PDB entry 6SEO | X-ray diffraction, 2.55 A resolution | chains A and L

# Chain A
Molecule: Transcriptional enhancer factor TEF-3
From: Homo sapiens
Reference sequence: Q15561 (TEAD4_HUMAN), isoform Q15561-3; residues 217-434 here correspond to UniProt positions 174-391 (UniProt number = residue number - 43)
Amino-acid sequence (220 residues; each row starts with the number of its first residue):
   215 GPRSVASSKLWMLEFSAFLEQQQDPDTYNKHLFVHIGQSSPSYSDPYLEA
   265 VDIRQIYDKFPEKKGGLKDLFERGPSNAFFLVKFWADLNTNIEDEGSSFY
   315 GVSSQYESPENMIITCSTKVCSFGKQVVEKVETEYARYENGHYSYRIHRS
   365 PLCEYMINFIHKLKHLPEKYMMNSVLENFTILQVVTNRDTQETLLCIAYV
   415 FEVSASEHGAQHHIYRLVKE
Disordered / not traced: 215, 252-259, 306-310, 434
Construct notes: expression tag (215-216)
Modified positions: Lys-344 (N~6~-tetradecanoyl-L-lysine; MYK)
From the paper describing this entry:
  - mutagenesis - V389A (0.94 kcal/mol): decreased binding to FAM181B157-237
  - mutagenesis - D272A: decreased binding to FAM181B
  - mutagenesis - D272A: decreased binding to FAM181A

# Chain L
Molecule: Protein FAM181B
From: Homo sapiens
Reference sequence: A6NEQ2 (F181B_HUMAN); residues 220-235 here = UniProt positions 220-235
Amino-acid sequence (18 residues; row label = number of the first residue in the row):
   219 XVPLRARNLPPSFFTEPX
Construct notes: acetylation (219); amidation (236)
Modified positions: ACE (acetyl group) at position 219; NH2 (amino group) at position 236
From the paper describing this entry:
  - contacts within the chain: Arg-223/Phe-232 (cation-pi contact)

# Interface between chain A and chain L
Contacting residue pairs - 30 pairs, chain A then chain L:
  Glu-263(A) / Pro-228(L)
  Glu-263(A) / Ser-230(L)  hydrogen bond
  Ala-264(A) / Pro-228(L)
  Val-265(A) / Pro-228(L)
  Gln-269(A) / Arg-225(L)  hydrogen bond (backbone-side chain)
  Gln-269(A) / Asn-226(L)  hydrogen bond (side chain-backbone)
  Gln-269(A) / Leu-227(L)
  Asp-272(A) / Arg-225(L)  salt bridge
  Lys-273(A) / Leu-222(L)
  Leu-295(A) / Phe-231(L)  hydrophobic
  Lys-297(A) / Phe-231(L)  hydrogen bond (side chain-backbone)
  Trp-299(A) / Ser-230(L)
  Trp-299(A) / Phe-231(L)
  Trp-299(A) / Thr-233(L)
  Trp-299(A) / Glu-234(L)
  Trp-299(A) / Pro-235(L)
  Glu-391(A) / Leu-222(L)  hydrogen bond (side chain-backbone)
  Val-414(A) / Phe-231(L)  hydrophobic
  Glu-416(A) / Arg-223(L)  salt bridge
  Ser-418(A) / Glu-234(L)  hydrogen bond
  Ala-419(A) / Glu-234(L)  hydrogen bond (backbone-side chain)
  Ser-420(A) / Glu-234(L)
  Gln-425(A) / Glu-234(L)
  Gln-425(A) / Pro-235(L)
  His-426(A) / Pro-235(L)
  His-427(A) / Ser-230(L)  hydrogen bond (side chain-backbone)
  His-427(A) / Thr-233(L)  hydrogen bond (side chain-backbone)
  His-427(A) / Pro-235(L)
  Tyr-429(A) / Ser-230(L)  hydrogen bond
  Tyr-429(A) / Phe-231(L)  hydrogen bond (side chain-backbone)
Other interface residues (no listed pair), chain A (23 interface residues in all): Asp-266, Ile-270, Val-417, Gly-423
Other interface residues (no listed pair), chain L (13 interface residues in all): Pro-221, Phe-232
The authors on this interface:
  - residue pairs: Arg-225(L)/Asp-272(A), Ser-230(L)/Glu-263(A) (hydrogen bond), Ser-230(L)/Tyr-429(A) (hydrogen bond)
  - interface residues, chain L: Leu-222(L), Leu-227(L), Pro-228(L), Phe-231(L)

# Summary
23 residues of chain A and 13 residues of chain L are in contact, with 11 hydrogen bonds and 2 salt bridges.
Polar contacts include Asp-272(A)/Arg-225(L), Glu-416(A)/Arg-223(L) and Glu-263(A)/Ser-230(L). The authors
report a salt bridge between Asp-272(A) and Arg-225(L); hydrogen bonds between Ser-230(L) and Glu-263(A) and
Ser-230(L) and Tyr-429(A). The paper reports that V389A of chain A reduces binding to FAM181B157-237;
interface residues Leu-222(L), Leu-227(L) and Pro-228(L) among others.
Chain A is Transcriptional enhancer factor TEF-3 and chain L is Protein FAM181B, both from Homo sapiens; the
structure, TEAD4 bound to a FAM181B peptide, was determined by X-ray diffraction (same publication as 6SEN).
